Entry 7V3H (electron microscopy, 3.60 A resolution); this record covers chains B and A of the 12 polymer chains in the assembly.

Chain B (and A):
Protein: Envelope protein E
Source organism: Dengue virus type 2 (strain Thailand/NGS-C/1944)
Notes: chain A of this document is another copy of the same molecule, construct and numbering; everything in this record applies to it too
UniProt: P14340 (POLG_DEN2N); residues 1-495 here correspond to UniProt positions 281-775 (UniProt number = residue number + 280)
Chain sequence (495 residues; numbered 1 to 495; the number before each row is that of its first residue):
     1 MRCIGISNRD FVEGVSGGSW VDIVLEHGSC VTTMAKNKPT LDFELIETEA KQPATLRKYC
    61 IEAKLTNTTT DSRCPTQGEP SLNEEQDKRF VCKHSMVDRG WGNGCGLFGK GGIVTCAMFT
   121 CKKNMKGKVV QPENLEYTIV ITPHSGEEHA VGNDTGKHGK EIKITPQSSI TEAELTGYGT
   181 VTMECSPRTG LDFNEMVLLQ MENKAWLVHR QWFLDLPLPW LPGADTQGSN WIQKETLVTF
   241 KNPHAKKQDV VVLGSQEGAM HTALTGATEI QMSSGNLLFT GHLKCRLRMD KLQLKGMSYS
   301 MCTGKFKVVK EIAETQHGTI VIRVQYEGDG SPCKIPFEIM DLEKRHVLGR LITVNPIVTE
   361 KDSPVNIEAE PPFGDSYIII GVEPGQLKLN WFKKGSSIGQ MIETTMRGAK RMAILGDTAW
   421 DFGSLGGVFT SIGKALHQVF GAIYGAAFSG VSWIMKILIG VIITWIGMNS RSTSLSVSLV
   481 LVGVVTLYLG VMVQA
Covalently attached groups: N-acetylglucosamine (NAG) linked to Asn67, Asn153
Swiss-Prot annotation at these positions:
  - region: Asp98 to Gly111 (Fusion peptide)
  - site: Ala495 (Cleavage)
  - glycosylation (N-linked (GlcNAc...) asparagine): Asn67, Asn153

Chain B / chain A interface:
Residue-residue contacts (44):
  Leu56(B) - Gly78(A)
  Arg57(B) - Glu79(A)  salt bridge
  Arg73(B) - Thr55(A)
  Arg73(B) - Ala224(A)
  Thr76(B) - Leu56(A)
  Thr76(B) - Arg210(A)  hydrogen bond (backbone-side chain)
  Gln77(B) - Ala54(A)
  Gln77(B) - Leu56(A)
  Gly78(B) - Leu56(A)
  Glu79(B) - Arg57(A)  salt bridge
  Glu79(B) - Trp220(A)
  Glu79(B) - Pro222(A)
  Pro80(B) - Pro222(A)
  Ser81(B) - Pro222(A)
  Ser81(B) - Ala224(A)  hydrogen bond (side chain-backbone)
  Ser81(B) - Asp225(A)  hydrogen bond
  Asn83(B) - Gln227(A)
  Glu85(B) - Lys88(A)  hydrogen bond (backbone-side chain)
  Glu85(B) - Asn230(A)
  Gln86(B) - Gln86(A)
  Gln86(B) - Asp87(A)  hydrogen bond
  Gln86(B) - Lys88(A)  hydrogen bond (backbone-backbone)
  Gln86(B) - Arg89(A)
  Gln86(B) - Gln227(A)
  Gln86(B) - Ser229(A)
  Gln86(B) - Asn230(A)
  Asp87(B) - Gln86(A)
  Lys88(B) - Glu85(A)
  Lys88(B) - Gln86(A)  hydrogen bond (backbone-backbone)
  Lys88(B) - Lys88(A)
  Arg89(B) - Gln86(A)
  Arg210(B) - Thr76(A)
  Trp220(B) - Glu79(A)
  Pro222(B) - Glu79(A)
  Pro222(B) - Pro80(A)
  Pro222(B) - Ser81(A)
  Ala224(B) - Arg73(A)
  Ala224(B) - Ser81(A)
  Asp225(B) - Ser81(A)
  Gln227(B) - Asn83(A)
  Gln227(B) - Gln86(A)
  Ser229(B) - Gln86(A)
  Asn230(B) - Glu85(A)
  Asn230(B) - Gln86(A)
Also at the interface, not in a pair above, chain B (26 interface residues in all): Ala54, Val129, Gln131
Also at the interface, not in a pair above, chain A (27 interface residues in all): Gln77, Leu107, Val129

Overview:
The interface between chain B and chain A involves 26 residues on one side and 27 on the other; the contacts
include 7 hydrogen bonds and 2 salt bridges. Among the polar pairs are Arg57(B)-Glu79(A), Thr76(B)-Arg210(A)
and Ser81(B)-Ala224(A).
Both chains are Envelope protein E (Dengue virus type 2 (strain Thailand/NGS-C/1944)). Entry 7V3H
(DENV2_NGC_Fab_C10 28degrees (3Fab:3E)) was determined by electron microscopy, deposited together with 7V3F,
7V3G, 7V3I and 7V3J.
